PDB entry 5WCK | X-ray diffraction, 1.65 A resolution | chain A

# Chain A
Name: FEZ-1 protein
Source organism: Fluoribacter gormanii
Notes: EC 3.5.2.6
UniProtKB: Q9K578 (Q9K578_9GAMM); numbering as in UniProt (aligned over 20-282)
Amino-acid sequence (263 residues; numbered 20 to 282; the number before each row is that of its first residue):
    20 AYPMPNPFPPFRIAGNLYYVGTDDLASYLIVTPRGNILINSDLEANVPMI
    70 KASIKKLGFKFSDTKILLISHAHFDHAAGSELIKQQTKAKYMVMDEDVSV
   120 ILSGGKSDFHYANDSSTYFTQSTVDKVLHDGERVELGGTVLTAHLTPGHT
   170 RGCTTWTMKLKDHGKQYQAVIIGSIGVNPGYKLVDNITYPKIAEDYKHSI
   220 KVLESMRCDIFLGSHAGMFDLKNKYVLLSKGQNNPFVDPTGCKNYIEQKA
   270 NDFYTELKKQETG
Cystine bridges: Cys227-Cys261
Differences from the reference sequence: engineered mutation Ser248 (Gln in Q9K578), Gly282 (Ala in Q9K578)
Bound ions: Zn2+ site 1: His90, His92, His168; Zn2+ site 2: Asp94, His95, His234

# Overview
His90, His92 and His168 coordinate Zn2+ site 1. The Zn2+ site 2 is built by Asp94, His95 and His234.
Chain A is FEZ-1 protein (Fluoribacter gormanii); the structure, Native FEZ-1 metallo-beta-lactamase from
Legionella gormanii, was determined by X-ray diffraction together with 5W90 from the same study.
